PDB entry 3ANY | X-ray diffraction, 2.10 A resolution | chains A and C of the 4 polymer chains in the assembly

Chain A (and C):
Molecule: Ethanolamine ammonia-lyase heavy chain
Source organism: Escherichia coli
Notes: EC 4.3.1.7; chain C of this document is another copy of the same molecule, construct and numbering; everything in this record applies to it too
UniProt: P0AEJ6 (EUTB_ECOLI); residues 1-453 here = UniProt positions 1-453
Chain sequence (453 residues; each row starts with the number of its first residue):
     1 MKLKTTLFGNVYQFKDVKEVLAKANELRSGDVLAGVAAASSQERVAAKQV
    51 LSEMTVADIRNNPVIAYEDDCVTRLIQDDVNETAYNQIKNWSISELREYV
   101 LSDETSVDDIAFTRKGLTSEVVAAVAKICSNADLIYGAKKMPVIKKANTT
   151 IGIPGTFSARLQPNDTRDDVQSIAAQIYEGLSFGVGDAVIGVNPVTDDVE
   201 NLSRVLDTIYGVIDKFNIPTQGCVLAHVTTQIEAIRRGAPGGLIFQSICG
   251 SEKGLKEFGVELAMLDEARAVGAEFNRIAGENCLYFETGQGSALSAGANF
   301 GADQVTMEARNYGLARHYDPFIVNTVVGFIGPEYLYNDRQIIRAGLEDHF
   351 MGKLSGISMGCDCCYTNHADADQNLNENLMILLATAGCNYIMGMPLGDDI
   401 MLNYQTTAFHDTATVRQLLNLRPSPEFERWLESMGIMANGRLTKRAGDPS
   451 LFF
Curated features (UniProtKB/Swiss-Prot):
  - binding site (substrate): Arg160 to Gln162, Asn193, Glu287, Asp362
  - binding site (adenosylcob(III)alamin): Pro194, Gln246, Ser295, Met401
Small-molecule neighbours:
  - (2R)-2-aminopropan-1-ol (2A3): Arg160, Gln162, Asn193, Leu225, Glu287, Val326, Phe329, Asp362, Met392, Leu402, Tyr404
  - cobalamin (B12): Asn193, Pro194, Val195, Asp197, Leu225, Ala226, His227, Phe245, Gln246, Ser247, Glu257, Phe258, Ser295, Phe329, Ile330, Tyr334, Met401, Leu402, Asn403

How chain A and chain C interact:
Residue-residue contacts - 53 pairs, chain A then chain C:
  Glu26(A) with Asn374(C)
  Asp103(A) with Gln417(C), hydrogen bond; Arg441(C), hydrogen bond (backbone-side chain)
  Glu104(A) with Lys444(C), salt bridge
  Ser130(A) with Asn374(C); Glu377(C), hydrogen bond
  Asn131(A) with Asn374(C), hydrogen bond (backbone-side chain); Glu377(C); Asn378(C), hydrogen bond
  Ala132(A) with Glu377(C), hydrogen bond (backbone-side chain)
  Ile135(A) with Ile381(C), hydrophobic; Leu418(C), hydrophobic
  Tyr136(A) with Gln417(C), hydrogen bond; Leu418(C)
  Lys139(A) with Leu418(C)
  Asp338(A) with Arg339(C), salt bridge
  Arg339(A) with Asn337(C), hydrogen bond; Asp338(C), salt bridge; Asp370(C), salt bridge
  Ile342(A) with Asn378(C)
  Leu346(A) with Asn378(C)
  Asp370(A) with Arg339(C), salt bridge
  Asn374(A) with Glu26(C); Ser130(C); Asn131(C), hydrogen bond (side chain-backbone); Arg343(C)
  Glu377(A) with Ser130(C), hydrogen bond; Asn131(C), hydrogen bond (side chain-backbone); Ala132(C), hydrogen bond (side chain-backbone)
  Asn378(A) with Asn131(C), hydrogen bond; Ile342(C); Leu382(C)
  Ile381(A) with Ile135(C), hydrophobic; Leu382(C), hydrophobic; Thr385(C)
  Leu382(A) with Asn378(C); Ile381(C), hydrophobic; Leu382(C), hydrophobic
  Thr385(A) with Ile381(C); Thr385(C); Leu418(C); Leu419(C)
  Thr414(A) with Tyr136(C)
  Gln417(A) with Asp103(C), hydrogen bond; Tyr136(C), hydrogen bond
  Leu418(A) with Ile135(C), hydrophobic; Tyr136(C), hydrophobic; Lys139(C); Thr385(C)
  Leu419(A) with Thr385(C)
  Arg441(A) with Asp103(C), salt bridge; Tyr136(C), hydrogen bond
  Lys444(A) with Glu104(C)
Also at the interface, not in a pair above, chain A (31 interface residues in all): Asn337, Arg343, Ala371, Asp372, Met380
Also at the interface, not in a pair above, chain C (31 interface residues in all): Leu346, Ala371, Asp372, Met380, Thr414

Overview:
Chain A and chain C each contribute 31 residues to their interface; the contacts include 16 hydrogen bonds and
6 salt bridges. Polar contacts include Glu104(A)-Lys444(C), Asp338(A)-Arg339(C) and Arg339(A)-Asp370(C). Chain
A binds (2R)-2-aminopropan-1-ol and cobalamin.
Both chains are Ethanolamine ammonia-lyase heavy chain (Escherichia coli). Entry 3ANY (Crystal structure of
ethanolamine ammonia-lyase from escherichia coli complexed with CN-CBL and (R)-2-amino-1-propanol) was
determined by X-ray diffraction (same publication as 3AO0).
